2NU5 - chains A and B; structure by X-ray diffraction, 1.56 A resolution.

== Chain A (and B) ==
Molecule: griffithsin
From: Griffithsia sp
Notes: chain B of this document is another copy of the same molecule, construct and numbering; everything in this record applies to it too
Reference sequence: P84801 (GRFIN_GRISQ); residues 1-121 here = UniProt positions 1-121
Sequence (122 residues; row label = number of the first residue in the row; numbering starts at 0):
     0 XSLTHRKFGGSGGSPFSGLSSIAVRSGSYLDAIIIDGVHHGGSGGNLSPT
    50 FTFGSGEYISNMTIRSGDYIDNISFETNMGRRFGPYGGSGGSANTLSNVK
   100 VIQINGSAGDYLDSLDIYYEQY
Construct notes: acetylation (0)
Modified residues: ACE (acetyl group) at position 0
Small-molecule neighbours:
  - N-acetylglucosamine (NAG; 2-acetamido-2-deoxy-beta-D-glucopyranose), molecule 1: Ser25, Gly26, Ser27, Tyr28, Asp30, Gly43, Gly44, Tyr110
  - N-acetylglucosamine (NAG), molecule 2: Tyr28, Ser65, Gly66, Asp67, Tyr68, Asp70, Gly89, Gly90
  - N-acetylglucosamine (NAG), molecule 3: Tyr68, Ala107, Gly108, Asp109, Tyr110, Asp112
Reported in the primary citation:
  - conformationally variable residues: Ser1, Leu2, Ser13, Ser54, Gly55

== Interface between chain A and chain B ==
Pairs across the interface - 133 pairs, chain A then chain B:
  ACE_0(A) with His4(B), hydrogen bond (backbone-side chain); Glu119(B)
  Ser1(A) with Tyr118(B); Glu119(B)
  Leu2(A) with Leu2(B); Thr3(B); Tyr117(B), hydrophobic; Tyr118(B)
  Thr3(A) with Ile116(B); Tyr117(B); Tyr118(B), hydrogen bond (backbone-backbone)
  His4(A) with Leu2(B); Asp115(B), salt bridge; Ile116(B); Tyr117(B)
  Arg5(A) with Asn93(B), hydrogen bond; Thr94(B); Leu95(B); Leu114(B); Asp115(B); Ile116(B), hydrogen bond (backbone-backbone); Tyr118(B)
  Lys6(A) with Ser113(B); Leu114(B); Asp115(B)
  Phe7(A) with Ile63(B), hydrophobic; Ser65(B); Ile69(B); Asn93(B); Ser113(B); Leu114(B), hydrogen bond (backbone-backbone); Ile116(B), hydrophobic
  Gly8(A) with Ser65(B), hydrogen bond (backbone-side chain); Gly66(B); Ile69(B); Asp112(B)
  Gly9(A) with Gly66(B), hydrogen bond (backbone-backbone); Asp67(B), hydrogen bond (backbone-backbone); Asp112(B), hydrogen bond (backbone-backbone); Ser113(B)
  Gly11(A) with Ser106(B), hydrogen bond (backbone-side chain); Asp112(B)
  Gly12(A) with Ser106(B), hydrogen bond (backbone-side chain); Ala107(B); Gly108(B); Asp112(B)
  Ser13(A) with Ser106(B), hydrogen bond (backbone-side chain); Ala107(B), hydrogen bond (backbone-backbone)
  Pro14(A) with Gly105(B); Ser106(B)
  Phe15(A) with Ile32(B), hydrophobic; Ile34(B), hydrophobic; His39(B); Asn104(B); Gly105(B), hydrogen bond (backbone-backbone); Ser106(B); Leu111(B), hydrophobic
  Ser16(A) with Asn104(B), hydrogen bond
  Gly17(A) with Ile34(B); Asp35(B); Gln102(B); Ile103(B), hydrogen bond (backbone-backbone); Asn104(B), hydrogen bond (backbone-side chain)
  Leu18(A) with Gln102(B)
  Ser19(A) with Val37(B)
  Ile32(A) with Phe15(B), hydrophobic
  Ile34(A) with Phe15(B), hydrophobic
  Asp35(A) with Gly17(B); Asp35(B)
  Val37(A) with Ser19(B)
  His39(A) with Phe15(B); Ser16(B)
  Ile63(A) with Phe7(B), hydrophobic
  Ser65(A) with Gly8(B)
  Gly66(A) with Gly8(B); Gly9(B), hydrogen bond (backbone-backbone)
  Asp67(A) with Gly9(B), hydrogen bond (backbone-backbone)
  Ile69(A) with Phe7(B); Gly8(B)
  Asn93(A) with Arg5(B); Phe7(B)
  Ile101(A) with Gln102(B), hydrogen bond (backbone-side chain); Tyr117(B), hydrophobic
  Gln102(A) with Gly17(B); Leu18(B); Ile101(B), hydrogen bond (side chain-backbone); Gln102(B)
  Ile103(A) with Gly17(B), hydrogen bond (backbone-backbone)
  Asn104(A) with Phe15(B); Ser16(B); Gly17(B), hydrogen bond (side chain-backbone)
  Gly105(A) with Pro14(B); Phe15(B), hydrogen bond (backbone-backbone)
  Ser106(A) with Gly11(B), hydrogen bond (side chain-backbone); Gly12(B); Ser13(B); Pro14(B); Phe15(B)
  Ala107(A) with Gly12(B); Ser13(B), hydrogen bond (backbone-backbone); Phe15(B), hydrophobic
  Leu111(A) with Phe15(B), hydrophobic
  Asp112(A) with Gly8(B); Gly9(B), hydrogen bond (backbone-backbone); Gly11(B); Gly12(B)
  Ser113(A) with Lys6(B); Phe7(B); Gly9(B)
  Leu114(A) with Arg5(B); Lys6(B); Phe7(B), hydrogen bond (backbone-backbone)
  Asp115(A) with His4(B), salt bridge; Arg5(B); Lys6(B)
  Ile116(A) with His4(B); Arg5(B), hydrogen bond (backbone-backbone); Phe7(B), hydrophobic
  Tyr117(A) with Thr3(B); His4(B); Ile101(B), hydrophobic; Glu119(B), hydrogen bond
  Tyr118(A) with Ser1(B); Leu2(B); Thr3(B), hydrogen bond (backbone-backbone); His4(B); Arg5(B)
  Glu119(A) with ACE_0(B); Ser1(B); Leu2(B)
  Gln120(A) with ACE_0(B); Ser1(B), hydrogen bond (backbone-backbone)
  Tyr121(A) with ACE_0(B)
Other interface residues (no listed pair), chain A (52 interface residues in all): Ser10, Tyr68, Leu95, Gly108
Other interface residues (no listed pair), chain B (51 interface residues in all): Tyr68, Gln120

== Overview ==
52 residues of chain A and 51 residues of chain B are in contact, with 32 hydrogen bonds and 2 salt bridges.
Polar contacts include His4(A)-Asp115(B), ACE_0(A)-His4(B) and Arg5(A)-Asn93(B). Ligands of chain A: 3 copies
of N-acetylglucosamine. From the paper: conformational variability at Ser1(A), Leu2(A) and Ser13(A) among
others.
Both chains are griffithsin (Griffithsia sp). Entry 2NU5 (Crystal structure of a complex of griffithsin
cocrystallized with N-acetylglucosamine) was determined by X-ray diffraction, deposited together with 2NUO.
